PDB entry 7MKO | electron microscopy, 3.15 A resolution | chains D and E of the 8 polymer chains in the assembly

[Chain D]
Name: DNA-directed RNA polymerase subunit beta'
From: Escherichia coli (strain K12)
Notes: EC 2.7.7.6
Reference sequence: A0A6D2WUT6 (A0A6D2WUT6_ECOLI); residues 14-1376 here = UniProt positions 14-1376
Chain sequence (1363 residues; row label = number of the first residue in the row):
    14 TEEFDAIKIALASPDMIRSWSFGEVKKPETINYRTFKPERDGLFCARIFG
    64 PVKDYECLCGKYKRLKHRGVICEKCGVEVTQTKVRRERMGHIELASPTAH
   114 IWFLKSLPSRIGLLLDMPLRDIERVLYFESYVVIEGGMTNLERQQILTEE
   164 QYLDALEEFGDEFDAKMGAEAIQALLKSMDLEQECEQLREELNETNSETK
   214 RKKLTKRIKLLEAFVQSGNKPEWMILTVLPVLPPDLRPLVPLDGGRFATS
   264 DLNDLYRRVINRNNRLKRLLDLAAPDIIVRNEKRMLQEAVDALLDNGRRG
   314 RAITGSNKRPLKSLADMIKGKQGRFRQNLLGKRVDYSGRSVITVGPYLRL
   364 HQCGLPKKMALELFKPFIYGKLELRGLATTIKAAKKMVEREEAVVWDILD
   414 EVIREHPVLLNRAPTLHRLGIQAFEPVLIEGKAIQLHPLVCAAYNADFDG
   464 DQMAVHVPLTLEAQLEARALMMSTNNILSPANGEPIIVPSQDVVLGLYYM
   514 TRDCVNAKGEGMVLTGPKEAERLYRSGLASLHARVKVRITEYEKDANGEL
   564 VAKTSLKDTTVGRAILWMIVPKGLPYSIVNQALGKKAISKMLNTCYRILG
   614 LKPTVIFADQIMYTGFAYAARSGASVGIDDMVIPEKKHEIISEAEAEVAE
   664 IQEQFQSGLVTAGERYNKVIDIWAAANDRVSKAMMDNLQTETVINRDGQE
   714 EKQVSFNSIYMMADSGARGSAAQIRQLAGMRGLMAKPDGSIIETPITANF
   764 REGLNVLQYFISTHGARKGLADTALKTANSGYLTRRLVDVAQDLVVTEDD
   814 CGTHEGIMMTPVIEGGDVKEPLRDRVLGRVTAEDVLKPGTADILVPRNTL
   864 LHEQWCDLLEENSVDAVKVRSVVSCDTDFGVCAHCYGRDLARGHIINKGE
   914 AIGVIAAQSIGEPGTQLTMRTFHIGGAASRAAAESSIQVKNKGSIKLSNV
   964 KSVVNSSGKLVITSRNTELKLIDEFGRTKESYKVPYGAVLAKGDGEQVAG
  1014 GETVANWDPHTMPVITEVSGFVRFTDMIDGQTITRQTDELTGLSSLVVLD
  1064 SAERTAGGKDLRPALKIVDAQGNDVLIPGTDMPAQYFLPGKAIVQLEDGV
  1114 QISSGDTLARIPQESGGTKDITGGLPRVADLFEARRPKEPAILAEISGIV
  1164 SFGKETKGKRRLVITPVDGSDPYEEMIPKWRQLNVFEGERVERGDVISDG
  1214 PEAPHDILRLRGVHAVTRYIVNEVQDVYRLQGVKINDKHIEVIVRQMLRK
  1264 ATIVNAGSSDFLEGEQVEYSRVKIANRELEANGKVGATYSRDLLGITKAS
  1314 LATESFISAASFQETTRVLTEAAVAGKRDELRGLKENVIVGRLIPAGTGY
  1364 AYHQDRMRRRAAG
Disordered / not traced: 936-945, 1126-1134
Bound ions: Zn2+ site 1: C70, C72, C85, C88; Mg2+: D462, D464 (shared with 1 residue of chain R); Zn2+ site 2: C814, C888, C895, C898
Small-molecule neighbours: CMPcPP (2TM; 5'-O-[(S)-hydroxy{[(S)-hydroxy(phosphonooxy)phosphoryl]methyl}phosphoryl]cytidine): R425, P427, N458, D460, R731, Q929, M932, R933, F935

[Chain E]
Name: DNA-directed RNA polymerase subunit omega
From: Escherichia coli (strain K12)
Notes: EC 2.7.7.6
Reference sequence: P0A800 (RPOZ_ECOLI); numbering as in UniProt (aligned over 1-91)
Chain sequence (91 residues; each row starts with the number of its first residue):
     1 MARVTVQDAVEKIGNRFDLVLVAARRARQMQVGGKDPLVPEENDKTTVIA
    51 LREIEEGLINNQILDVRERQEQQEQEAAELQAVTAIAEGRR
Disordered / not traced: 1, 71-91

[How chain D and chain E interact]
Residue-residue contacts - 52 pairs, chain D then chain E:
  H364(D) - A2(E)
  H364(D) - V4(E)
  E414(D) - N43(E)
  V415(D) - K45(E)  hydrogen bond (backbone-side chain)
  I416(D) - K45(E)
  R417(D) - N43(E)
  E418(D) - A2(E)
  E418(D) - R3(E)
  E418(D) - K45(E)
  E418(D) - V48(E)
  H419(D) - K45(E)
  E438(D) - A2(E)
  E438(D) - R3(E)
  L474(D) - A24(E)
  L474(D) - A27(E)
  L474(D) - R28(E)
  L474(D) - T47(E)
  E475(D) - A24(E)
  E475(D) - R28(E)  salt bridge
  Q477(D) - T47(E)
  L478(D) - V20(E)  hydrophobic
  L478(D) - A23(E)  hydrophobic
  L478(D) - A24(E)  hydrophobic
  L478(D) - T47(E)
  L478(D) - L51(E)  hydrophobic
  E479(D) - V20(E)
  R481(D) - R3(E)
  R481(D) - V48(E)
  R481(D) - L51(E)
  A482(D) - V6(E)
  A482(D) - V20(E)  hydrophobic
  L483(D) - R16(E)
  L483(D) - F17(E)  hydrophobic
  T487(D) - V4(E)  hydrogen bond (side chain-backbone)
  N488(D) - V6(E)
  N488(D) - R16(E)
  L614(D) - T5(E)
  L614(D) - Q7(E)
  K615(D) - R3(E)
  K615(D) - T5(E)  hydrogen bond (side chain-backbone)
  R905(D) - G14(E)
  R905(D) - R16(E)
  N910(D) - G14(E)  hydrogen bond (side chain-backbone)
  N910(D) - N15(E)  hydrogen bond (side chain-backbone)
  N910(D) - R16(E)
  N910(D) - F17(E)
  K911(D) - N15(E)
  K911(D) - F17(E)
  E913(D) - F17(E)
  G1360(D) - F17(E)
  T1361(D) - F17(E)
  T1361(D) - L21(E)
Interface residues without a listed pair, chain D (28 interface residues in all): M485, A1364
Interface residues without a listed pair, chain E (25 interface residues in all): V10, Q31, D44, E55

[Overview]
The interface between chain D and chain E involves 28 residues on one side and 25 on the other; the contacts
include 5 hydrogen bonds and 1 salt bridge. Polar pairs include E475(D)-R28(E), V415(D)-K45(E) and
T487(D)-V4(E). Chain D binds CMPcPP.
Here chain D is DNA-directed RNA polymerase subunit beta' and chain E is DNA-directed RNA polymerase subunit
omega, both from Escherichia coli (strain K12). Entry 7MKO (Escherichia coli RNA polymerase elongation
complex) was determined by electron microscopy (same publication as 7MKP, 7MKN and 7MKQ).
